Entry 3VD1 (X-ray diffraction, 2.95 A resolution); this record covers chains A and D of the 8 polymer chains in the assembly.

[Chain A (and D)]
Molecule: Tumor protein p73
From: Homo sapiens
Notes: chain D of this document is another copy of the same molecule, construct and numbering; everything in this record applies to it too
UniProtKB: O15350 (P73_HUMAN); residues 115-312 here = UniProt positions 115-312
Sequence (210 residues; each row starts with the number of its first residue):
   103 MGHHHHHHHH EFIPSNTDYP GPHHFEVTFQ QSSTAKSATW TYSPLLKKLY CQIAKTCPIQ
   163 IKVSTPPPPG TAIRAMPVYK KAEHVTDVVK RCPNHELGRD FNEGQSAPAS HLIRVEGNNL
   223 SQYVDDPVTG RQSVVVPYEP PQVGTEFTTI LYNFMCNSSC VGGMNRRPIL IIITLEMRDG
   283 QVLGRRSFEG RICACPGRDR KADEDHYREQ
Not modelled in the structure: 103-110 (chain D: 103-113)
Construct notes: initiating methionine (103); expression tag (104-114)
Swiss-Prot annotation at these positions:
  - binding site (Zn(2+)): Cys194, His197, Cys258, Cys262
Metal / ion sites: Zn2+: Cys194, His197, Cys258, Cys262
What the authors report for this chain:
  - binding site for the 12-nt DNA strand: Cys297
  - binding site for the 12-nt DNA strand: Lys138

[Chain A / chain D interface]
Residue-residue contacts (21; chain A residue first):
  Glu113(A) - Gln244(D)
  Phe114(A) - Asn220(D)
  Phe114(A) - Glu241(D)
  Phe114(A) - Thr251(D)
  Ile115(A) - Gln244(D)
  Ile115(A) - Leu253(D)  hydrophobic
  Pro116(A) - Gln244(D)
  Ser117(A) - Gln244(D)
  Ser117(A) - Thr247(D)
  Thr119(A) - Gly246(D)
  Thr119(A) - Thr247(D)  hydrogen bond
  Tyr121(A) - Gly246(D)
  Ala184(A) - Thr158(D)
  Glu185(A) - Thr141(D)  hydrogen bond
  Glu185(A) - Thr158(D)
  Val187(A) - Leu253(D)  hydrophobic
  Thr188(A) - Glu218(D)  hydrogen bond
  Thr188(A) - Gly219(D)
  Thr188(A) - Leu253(D)
  Val284(A) - Val245(D)  hydrophobic
  Arg287(A) - Val245(D)  hydrogen bond (side chain-backbone)
Interface residues without a listed pair, chain A (14 interface residues in all): Asp120

[Summary]
Chain A and chain D form an interface of 14 and 12 residues respectively, with 4 hydrogen bonds. Polar pairs
include Thr119(A)-Thr247(D), Glu185(A)-Thr141(D) and Thr188(A)-Glu218(D). Cys194(A), His197(A), Cys258(A) and
Cys262(A) coordinate Zn2+. Curated annotation (UniProt) lists 4 Zn2+-binding residues on chain A. From the
paper: a binding site for the 12-nt DNA strand at Cys297(A) and Lys138(A).
Both chains are Tumor protein p73 (Homo sapiens). Entry 3VD1 (structure of p73 DNA binding domain tetramer
modulates p73 transactivation) was determined by X-ray diffraction together with 3VD0 and 3VD2 from the same
study.
